PDB entry 9ITW | electron microscopy, 4.08 A resolution (low resolution: residue-level contacts below are approximate; hydrogen-bond / salt-bridge calls are withheld) | chains H and T of the 16 polymer chains in the assembly

Chain H:
Protein: ATP synthase subunit c
Organism: Chloroflexus aurantiacus J-10-fl
UniProtKB: A9WGS9 (ATPL_CHLAA); residue numbers follow UniProt; this construct covers 1-76
Sequence (76 residues; each row starts with the number of its first residue):
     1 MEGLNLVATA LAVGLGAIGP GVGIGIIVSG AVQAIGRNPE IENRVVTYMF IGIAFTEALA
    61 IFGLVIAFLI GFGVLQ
Disordered / not traced: 73-76
UniProt features mapped onto this chain:
  - site: E57 (Reversibly protonated during proton transport)

Chain T:
Protein: ATP synthase subunit a
Organism: Chloroflexus aurantiacus J-10-fl
UniProtKB: A9WGT0 (A9WGT0_CHLAA); numbering as in UniProt (aligned over 1-312)
Sequence (312 residues; row label = number of the first residue in the row):
     1 MSTRTRNILI IVGALIISIA SRFFLYTGPP HVEVAAEVIF DGIPGFPITN SFVVAIIIDI
    61 FVIALAVAAT RNLQMVPRGL QNVMEFILES LYNLFRNINA KYVATAFPLV ATIFLFVLFG
   121 NWFGLLPGVG SIGVCHEKKE EHAVVDERLA LAAPAAPLSS VAAAEGEEIH DTCAAQGKKL
   181 VPLFRAPAAD LNFTFAIAVI SFVFIEYWGF RALGPGYLKK FFNTNGIMSF VGIIEFISEL
   241 VKPFALAFRL FGNIFAGEVL LVVMAFLVPL LLPLPFYGFE VFVGFIQALI FALLTYAFLN
   301 IAVTGHDEEH AH
Disordered / not traced: 1-18, 137-156, 305-312
Disulfides: C135-C173

How chain H and chain T interact:
Residue-residue contacts (11; chain H residue first):
  T47(H) - I301(T)
  F50(H) - L294(T)
  F50(H) - A297(T)
  F50(H) - I301(T)
  I51(H) - I301(T)
  F55(H) - I234(T)
  E57(H) - A245(T)
  E57(H) - R249(T)
  I61(H) - V241(T)
  I61(H) - A245(T)
  F62(H) - I237(T)
Also at the interface, not in a pair above, chain H (9 interface residues in all): A54, A58
Also at the interface, not in a pair above, chain T (12 interface residues in all): V231, E235, S238, K242

Summary:
9 residues of chain H and 12 residues of chain T are in contact.
Chain H is ATP synthase subunit c and chain T is ATP synthase subunit a, both from Chloroflexus aurantiacus
J-10-fl; the structure, Chloroflexus aurantiacus ADP-bound ATP synthase, state 1, focused refinement of FO and
peripheral stalk, was determined by electron microscopy (same publication as 9ITJ, 9ITK, 9ITL, 9ITM, 9ITN,
9ITO and 11 further entries).
